Entry 4R9C (X-ray diffraction, 1.19 A resolution); this record covers chain A.

# Chain A
Protein: Galectin-3
Organism: Homo sapiens
Reference sequence: P17931 (LEG3_HUMAN); residues 111-250 here = UniProt positions 111-250
Amino-acid sequence (144 residues; row label = number of the first residue in the row):
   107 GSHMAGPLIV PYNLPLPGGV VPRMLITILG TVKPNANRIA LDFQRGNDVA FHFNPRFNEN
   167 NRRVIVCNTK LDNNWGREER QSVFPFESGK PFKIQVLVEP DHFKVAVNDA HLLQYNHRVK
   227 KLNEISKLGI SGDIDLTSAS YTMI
Not modelled in the structure: 107-112
Differences from the reference sequence: expression tag (107-110)
UniProt features mapped onto this chain:
  - motif: Lys226 to Asp241 (Nuclear export signal)
  - binding site (a beta-D-galactoside): Trp181 to Gln187
  - modified residue: Ser188 (Phosphoserine)

# Overview
From UniProt: 7 beta-D-galactoside-binding residues.
Chain A is Galectin-3 (Homo sapiens); the structure, Crystal structure of Human galectin-3 CRD in complex with
lactose (pH 7.5, PEG6000), was determined by X-ray diffraction, deposited together with 4R9A, 4R9B, 4R9D and
4RL7.
